8XPM - chains U1 and U2 of the 68 polymer chains in the assembly; structure by electron microscopy, 3.90 A resolution.

# Chain U1 (and U2)
Protein: Tail tube terminator protein
Organism: Escherichia phage Lambda
Notes: chain U2 of this document is another copy of the same molecule, construct and numbering; everything in this record applies to it too
Reference sequence: P03732 (TTTP_LAMBD); residues 4-134 here correspond to UniProt positions 1-131 (UniProt number = residue number - 3)
Chain sequence (131 residues; each row starts with the number of its first residue):
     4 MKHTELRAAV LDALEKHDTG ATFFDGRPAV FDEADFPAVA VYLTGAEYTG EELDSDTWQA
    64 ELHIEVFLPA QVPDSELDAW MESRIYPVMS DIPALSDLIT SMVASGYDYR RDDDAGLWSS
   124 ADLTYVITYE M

# How chain U1 and chain U2 interact
Residue-residue contacts (29):
  Ala73(U1) - Arg30(U2)  hydrogen bond (backbone-side chain)
  Gln74(U1) - Arg30(U2)
  Gln74(U1) - Pro31(U2)
  Val75(U1) - Arg30(U2)  hydrogen bond (backbone-side chain)
  Pro76(U1) - Pro31(U2)  hydrophobic
  Asp77(U1) - Arg10(U2)  salt bridge
  Asp77(U1) - Gly29(U2)
  Asp77(U1) - Arg30(U2)  hydrogen bond (side chain-backbone)
  Ser78(U1) - Thr7(U2)
  Ser78(U1) - Arg10(U2)
  Asp81(U1) - Met4(U2)
  Asp81(U1) - His6(U2)  salt bridge
  Asp81(U1) - Arg10(U2)  salt bridge
  Ala82(U1) - Met4(U2)
  Glu85(U1) - Met4(U2)
  Tyr89(U1) - Asp59(U2)
  Tyr89(U1) - Met134(U2)  hydrophobic
  Ala107(U1) - Tyr51(U2)
  Ser108(U1) - Glu50(U2)
  Ser108(U1) - Tyr51(U2)  hydrogen bond (backbone-backbone)
  Gly109(U1) - Ala49(U2)
  Gly109(U1) - Glu50(U2)
  Tyr110(U1) - His6(U2)  hydrogen bond
  Tyr110(U1) - Gly48(U2)
  Tyr110(U1) - Ala49(U2)  hydrogen bond (backbone-backbone)
  Tyr110(U1) - Trp61(U2)  hydrophobic
  Asp111(U1) - Gly48(U2)
  Tyr112(U1) - His6(U2)
  Arg114(U1) - Arg30(U2)
Interface residues without a listed pair, chain U1 (19 interface residues in all): Val106, Ser122
Interface residues without a listed pair, chain U2 (15 interface residues in all): Leu46

# Overview
19 residues of chain U1 face 15 of chain U2 across their interface, with 6 hydrogen bonds and 3 salt bridges.
Polar pairs include Asp77(U1)-Arg10(U2), Asp81(U1)-His6(U2) and Asp81(U1)-Arg10(U2).
Chain U1 and chain U2 are both Tail tube terminator protein (Escherichia phage Lambda); the structure, Mature
virion portal of phage lambda with DNA, was determined by electron microscopy together with 8XOT, 8XOU, 8XOW
and 8XQB from the same study.
